Entry 5CZ5 (X-ray diffraction, 2.80 A resolution); this record covers chains M and b of the 28 polymer chains in the assembly.

== Chain M ==
Molecule: Proteasome subunit beta type-7
Source organism: Saccharomyces cerevisiae (strain ATCC 204508 / S288c)
Notes: EC 3.4.25.1
UniProt: P30657 (PSB7_YEAST); residues -12 to 233 here correspond to UniProt positions 21-266 (UniProt number = residue number + 33)
Sequence (246 residues; each row starts with the number of its first residue; numbers below 1 keep their minus sign (Thr-12 is residue -12)):
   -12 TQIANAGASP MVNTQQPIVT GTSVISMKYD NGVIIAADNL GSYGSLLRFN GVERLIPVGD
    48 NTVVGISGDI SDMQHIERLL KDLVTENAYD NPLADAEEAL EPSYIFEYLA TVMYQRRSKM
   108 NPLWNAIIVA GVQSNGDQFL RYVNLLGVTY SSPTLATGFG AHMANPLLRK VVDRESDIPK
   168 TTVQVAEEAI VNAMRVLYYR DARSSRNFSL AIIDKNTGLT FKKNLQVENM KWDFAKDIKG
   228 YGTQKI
Not modelled in the structure: -12 to 0

== Chain b ==
Molecule: Proteasome subunit beta type-1
Source organism: Saccharomyces cerevisiae (strain ATCC 204508 / S288c)
Notes: EC 3.4.25.1
UniProt: P38624 (PSB1_YEAST); residues -9 to 196 here correspond to UniProt positions 10-215 (UniProt number = residue number + 19)
Sequence (206 residues; each row starts with the number of its first residue; numbers below 1 keep their minus sign (Arg-9 is residue -9)):
    -9 RLKKGEVSLG ASIMAVTFKD GVILGADSRT TTGAYIANRV TDKLTRVHDK IWCCRSGSAA
    51 DTQAIADIVQ YHLELYTSQY GTPSTETAAS VFKELCYENK DNLTAGIIVA GYDDKNKGEV
   111 YTIPLGGSVH KLPYAIAGSG STFIYGYCDK NFRENMSKEE TVDFIKHSLS QAIKWDGSSG
   171 GVIRMVVLTA AGVERLIFYP DEYEQL
Differences from the reference sequence: engineered mutation Ala1 (Thr20 in P38624)
What the authors report for this chain:
  - catalytic residues: Lys33 (proposed by the authors, not directly observed)

== How chain M and chain b interact ==
Contacting residue pairs (66; chain M residue first):
  Ser32(M) with Trp165(b); Asp166(b); Gly167(b), hydrogen bond (backbone-backbone)
  Leu33(M) with Phe133(b), hydrophobic; Trp165(b)
  Leu34(M) with Lys164(b); Trp165(b), hydrogen bond (backbone-backbone); Asp166(b); Gly167(b)
  Arg35(M) with Trp165(b)
  Asn37(M) with Trp165(b)
  Phe146(M) with Ala24(b); Tyr25(b)
  Tyr185(M) with Glu194(b), hydrogen bond
  Tyr186(M) with Ile26(b); Arg29(b)
  Arg187(M) with Ala24(b); Tyr25(b); Ile26(b), hydrogen bond (backbone-backbone); Ala27(b), hydrogen bond (side chain-backbone); Asn28(b); Arg29(b)
  Asp188(M) with Ala24(b); Ile26(b)
  Ala189(M) with Arg19(b); Ala24(b), hydrogen bond (backbone-backbone); Ile26(b); Gly167(b)
  Arg190(M) with Ala24(b); Gly167(b)
  Arg193(M) with Asp191(b), salt bridge; Glu194(b), salt bridge
  Lys218(M) with Arg29(b), hydrogen bond (backbone-side chain)
  Trp219(M) with Arg29(b); Gly171(b); Val172(b), hydrophobic; Tyr189(b); Pro190(b)
  Asp220(M) with Tyr189(b), hydrogen bond
  Phe221(M) with Arg29(b); Val30(b), hydrophobic
  Ala222(M) with Val30(b), hydrophobic; Val172(b), hydrophobic; Arg174(b), hydrogen bond (backbone-side chain); Ile187(b), hydrophobic
  Lys223(M) with Arg174(b); Ile187(b); Tyr189(b)
  Ile225(M) with Val30(b), hydrophobic; Arg174(b)
  Lys226(M) with Asp32(b)
  Gly227(M) with Asp32(b), hydrogen bond (backbone-side chain)
  Tyr228(M) with Thr35(b); Arg45(b); Gln53(b), hydrogen bond (side chain-backbone); Ala56(b); Asp57(b), hydrogen bond
  Gln231(M) with Asp32(b); Leu34(b); Thr35(b); Arg36(b), hydrogen bond (side chain-backbone); Trp42(b); Arg185(b)
  Ile233(M) with Arg36(b); Trp42(b); Arg185(b), hydrogen bond (backbone-side chain)
Interface residues without a listed pair, chain M (27 interface residues in all): Met150, Met217
Interface residues without a listed pair, chain b (34 interface residues in all): Thr21, Ile163, Ser168

== In short ==
Chain M and chain b form an interface of 27 and 34 residues respectively; the contacts include 14 hydrogen
bonds and 2 salt bridges. Among the polar pairs are Arg193(M)-Asp191(b), Arg193(M)-Glu194(b) and
Tyr185(M)-Glu194(b). The paper reports the catalytic residue Lys33(b).
Chain M is Proteasome subunit beta type-7 and chain b is Proteasome subunit beta type-1, both from
Saccharomyces cerevisiae (strain ATCC 204508 / S288c); the structure, Yeast 20S proteasome beta1-T1A mutant in
complex with Carfilzomib, was determined by X-ray diffraction (same publication as 5CZ4, 5CZ6, 5CZ7, 5CZ8,
5CZ9, 5CZA and 16 further entries).
